PDB entry 8GIR | X-ray diffraction, 2.50 A resolution | chains A and C of the 6 polymer chains in the assembly

== Chain A (and C) ==
Molecule: Cyclic GMP-AMP synthase
From: Mus musculus
Notes: EC 2.7.7.86; fragment: catalytic domain, residues 147-507; chain C of this document is another copy of the same molecule, construct and numbering; everything in this record applies to it too
UniProt: Q8C6L5 (CGAS_MOUSE); numbering as in UniProt (aligned over 147-507)
Amino-acid sequence (364 residues; each row starts with the number of its first residue):
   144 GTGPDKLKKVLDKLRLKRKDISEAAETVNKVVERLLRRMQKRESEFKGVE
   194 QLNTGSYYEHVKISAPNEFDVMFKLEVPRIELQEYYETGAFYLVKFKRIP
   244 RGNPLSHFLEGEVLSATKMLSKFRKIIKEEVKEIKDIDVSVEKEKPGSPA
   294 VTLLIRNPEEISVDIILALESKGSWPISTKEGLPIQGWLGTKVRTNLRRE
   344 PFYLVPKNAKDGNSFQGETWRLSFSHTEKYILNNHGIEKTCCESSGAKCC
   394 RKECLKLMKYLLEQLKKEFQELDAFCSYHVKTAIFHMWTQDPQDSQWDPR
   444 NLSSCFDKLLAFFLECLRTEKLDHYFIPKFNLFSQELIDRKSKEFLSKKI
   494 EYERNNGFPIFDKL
Unresolved in the structure: 144-147, 243-245, 507 (chain C: 144-147, 240-246, 252-255, 507)
Sequence notes: expression tag (144-146)
Bound ions: Mn2+ site 1: Glu211, Asp213 (together with ATP); Mn2+ site 2: Glu211, Asp213, Asp307 (together with ATP); Zn2+: His378, Cys384, Cys385, Cys392
Ligand contacts: ATP (adenosine-5'-triphosphate): Gly198, Ser199, Glu202, Lys205, Glu211, Asp213, Arg364, Ser368, Glu371, Lys402, Ser420, Tyr421, Lys424, His467
Reported in the primary citation:
  - mutagenesis - E211Q/D213N: abolished catalytic activity
  - specificity-determining residues: His467 (proposed by the authors, not directly observed)
  - mutagenesis - R364A (33-fold), H467A: decreased catalytic activity on ATP/GTP
  - mutagenesis - H467A (2-fold): increased catalytic activity on GTP/GTP
  - specificity-determining residues: Ile309, Arg364
  - mutagenesis - R364A (10-fold): decreased catalytic activity on GTP/GTP
  - mutagenesis - R364A (4-fold): increased catalytic activity on ATP/ATP

== Chain A / chain C interface ==
Contacting residue pairs (33; chain A residue first):
  Gln329(A) - Thr383(C)
  Gln329(A) - Ser388(C)
  Trp331(A) - Thr383(C)
  Leu332(A) - Lys382(C)
  Gly333(A) - Thr383(C)
  Gly333(A) - Glu386(C)
  Thr334(A) - Glu386(C)  hydrogen bond (backbone-side chain)
  Thr334(A) - Ser387(C)
  Lys335(A) - Asn376(C)
  Lys335(A) - Asn377(C)
  Lys335(A) - Glu386(C)  salt bridge
  Asn377(A) - Lys335(C)
  Asn377(A) - Lys382(C)  hydrogen bond (backbone-side chain)
  Gly379(A) - Lys382(C)  hydrogen bond (backbone-side chain)
  Ile380(A) - Ile380(C)
  Ile380(A) - Glu381(C)
  Ile380(A) - Lys382(C)  hydrogen bond (backbone-backbone)
  Ile380(A) - Thr383(C)
  Glu381(A) - Ile380(C)
  Lys382(A) - Leu332(C)
  Lys382(A) - Asn377(C)  hydrogen bond (side chain-backbone)
  Lys382(A) - Gly379(C)  hydrogen bond (side chain-backbone)
  Lys382(A) - Ile380(C)  hydrogen bond (backbone-backbone)
  Lys382(A) - Lys382(C)
  Thr383(A) - Gln329(C)
  Thr383(A) - Gly333(C)
  Glu386(A) - Gly333(C)
  Glu386(A) - Thr334(C)  hydrogen bond (side chain-backbone)
  Glu386(A) - Lys335(C)  salt bridge
  Ser387(A) - Thr334(C)
  Ser388(A) - Gln329(C)
  Ser388(A) - Gly330(C)
  Gln436(A) - Glu381(C)
Other interface residues (no listed pair), chain A (19 interface residues in all): Gly330, Asn376, His378
Other interface residues (no listed pair), chain C (18 interface residues in all): Trp331, His378

== Overview ==
19 residues of chain A and 18 residues of chain C are in contact, with 8 hydrogen bonds and 2 salt bridges.
Among the polar pairs are Lys335(A)-Glu386(C), Thr334(A)-Glu386(C) and Asn377(A)-Lys382(C). Ligands of chain
A: ATP. From the paper: R364A and H467A of chain A reduce catalytic activity on ATP/GTP; specificity
determinants His467(A), Ile309(A) and Arg364(A).
Chain A and chain C are both Cyclic GMP-AMP synthase (Mus musculus); the structure, Structure of Ternary
Complex of mouse cGAS with dsDNA and Bound ATP: with 10mM Mg2+ and ..., was determined by X-ray diffraction
(same publication as 7UUX, 7UXW, 7UYQ, 7UYZ, 7UZR, 7V0W and 14 further entries).
